PDB entry 9NEA | electron microscopy, 3.81 A resolution | chains A and P of the 6 polymer chains in the assembly

[Chain A]
Protein: DNA polymerase epsilon catalytic subunit A
Organism: Homo sapiens
Notes: EC 2.7.7.7, 3.1.11.-
Reference sequence: Q07864 (DPOE1_HUMAN); residues 1-2286 here = UniProt positions 1-2286
Amino-acid sequence (2286 residues; each row starts with the number of its first residue):
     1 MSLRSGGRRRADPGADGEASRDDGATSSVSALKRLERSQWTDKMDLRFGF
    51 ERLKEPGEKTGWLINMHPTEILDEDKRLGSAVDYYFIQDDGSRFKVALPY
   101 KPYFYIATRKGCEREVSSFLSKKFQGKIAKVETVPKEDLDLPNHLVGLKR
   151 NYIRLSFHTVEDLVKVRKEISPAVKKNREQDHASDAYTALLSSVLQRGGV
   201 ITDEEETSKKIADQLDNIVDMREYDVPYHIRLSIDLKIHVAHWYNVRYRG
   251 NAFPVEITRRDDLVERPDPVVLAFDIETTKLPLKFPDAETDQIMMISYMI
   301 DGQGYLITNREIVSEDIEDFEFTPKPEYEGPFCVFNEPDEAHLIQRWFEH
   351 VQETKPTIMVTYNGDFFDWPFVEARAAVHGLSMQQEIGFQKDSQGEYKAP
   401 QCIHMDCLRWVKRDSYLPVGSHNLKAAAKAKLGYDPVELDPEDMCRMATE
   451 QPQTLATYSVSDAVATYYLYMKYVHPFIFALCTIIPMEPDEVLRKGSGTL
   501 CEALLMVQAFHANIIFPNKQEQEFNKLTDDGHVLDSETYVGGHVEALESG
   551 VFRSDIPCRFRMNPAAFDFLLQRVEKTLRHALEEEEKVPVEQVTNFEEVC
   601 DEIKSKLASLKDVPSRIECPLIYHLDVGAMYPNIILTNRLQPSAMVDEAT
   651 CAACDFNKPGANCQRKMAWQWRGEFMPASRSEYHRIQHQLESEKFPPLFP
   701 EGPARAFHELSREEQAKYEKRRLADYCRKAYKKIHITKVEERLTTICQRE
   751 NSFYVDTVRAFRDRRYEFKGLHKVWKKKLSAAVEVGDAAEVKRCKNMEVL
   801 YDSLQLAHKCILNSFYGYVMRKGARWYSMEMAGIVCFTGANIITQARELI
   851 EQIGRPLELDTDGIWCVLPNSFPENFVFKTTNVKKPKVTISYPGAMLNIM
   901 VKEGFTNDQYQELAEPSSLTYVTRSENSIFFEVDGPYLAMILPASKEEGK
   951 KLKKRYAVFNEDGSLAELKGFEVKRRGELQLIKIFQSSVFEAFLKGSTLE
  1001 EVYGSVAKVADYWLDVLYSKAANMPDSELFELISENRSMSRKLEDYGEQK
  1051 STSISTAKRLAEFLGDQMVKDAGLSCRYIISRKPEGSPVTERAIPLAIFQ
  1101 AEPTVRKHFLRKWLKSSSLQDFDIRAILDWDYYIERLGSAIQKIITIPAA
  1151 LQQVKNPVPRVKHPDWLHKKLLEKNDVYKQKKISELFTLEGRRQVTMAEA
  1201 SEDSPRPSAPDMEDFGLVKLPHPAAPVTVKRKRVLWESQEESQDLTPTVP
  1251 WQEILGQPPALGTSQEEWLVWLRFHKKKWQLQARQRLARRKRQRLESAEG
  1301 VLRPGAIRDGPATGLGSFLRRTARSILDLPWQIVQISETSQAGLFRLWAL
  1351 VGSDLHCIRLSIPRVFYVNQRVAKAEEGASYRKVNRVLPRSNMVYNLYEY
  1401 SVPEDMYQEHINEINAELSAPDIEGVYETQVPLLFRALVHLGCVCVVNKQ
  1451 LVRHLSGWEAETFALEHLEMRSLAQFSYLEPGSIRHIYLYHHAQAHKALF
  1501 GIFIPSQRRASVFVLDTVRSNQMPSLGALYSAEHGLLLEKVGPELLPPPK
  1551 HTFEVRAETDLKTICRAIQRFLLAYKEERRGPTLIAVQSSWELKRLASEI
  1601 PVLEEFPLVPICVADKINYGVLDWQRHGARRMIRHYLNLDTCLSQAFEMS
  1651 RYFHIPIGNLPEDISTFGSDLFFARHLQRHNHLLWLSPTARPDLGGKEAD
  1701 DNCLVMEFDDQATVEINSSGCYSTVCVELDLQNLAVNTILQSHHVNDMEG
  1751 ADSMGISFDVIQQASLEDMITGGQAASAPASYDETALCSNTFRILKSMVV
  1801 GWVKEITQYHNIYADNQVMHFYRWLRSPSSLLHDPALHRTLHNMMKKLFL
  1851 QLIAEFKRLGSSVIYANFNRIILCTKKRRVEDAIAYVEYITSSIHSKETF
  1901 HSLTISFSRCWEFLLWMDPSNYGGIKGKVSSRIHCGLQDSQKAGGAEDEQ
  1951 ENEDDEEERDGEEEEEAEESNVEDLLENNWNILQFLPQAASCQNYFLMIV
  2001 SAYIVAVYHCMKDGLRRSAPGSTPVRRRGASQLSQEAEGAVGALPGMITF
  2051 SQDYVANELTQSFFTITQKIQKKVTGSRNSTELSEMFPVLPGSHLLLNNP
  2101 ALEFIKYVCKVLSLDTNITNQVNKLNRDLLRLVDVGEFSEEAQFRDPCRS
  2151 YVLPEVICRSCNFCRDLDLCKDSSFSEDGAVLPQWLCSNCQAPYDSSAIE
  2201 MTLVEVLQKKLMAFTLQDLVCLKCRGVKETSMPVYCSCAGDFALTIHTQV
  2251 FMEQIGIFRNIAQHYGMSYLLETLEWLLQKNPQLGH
Disordered / not traced: 1-26, 194-212, 1199-2286
Swiss-Prot annotation at these positions:
  - zinc finger: Cys2158 to Cys2190 (CysA-type)
  - motif: Cys2221 to Cys2238 (CysB motif)
  - binding site (Zn(2+)): Cys2158, Cys2161, Cys2187, Cys2190
  - binding site ([4Fe-4S] cluster): Cys2221, Cys2224, Cys2236, Cys2238
  - modified residue (Phosphoserine): Ser1184, Ser1297, Ser1317, Ser1940
  - natural variant: Ala189 (A189T: Found in a colorectal sample), Arg231 (R231H: Found in a colorectal sample), Pro286 (P286H: Found in a colorectal sample; P286R: Found in a colorectal sample), Phe367 (F367S: Found in a colorectal sample), Val411 (V411L: In CRCS12; uncertain significance), Leu424 (L424V: In CRCS12), Pro436 (P436R: Found in a colorectal sample), Tyr458 (Y458F: In CRCS12; uncertain significance), Ser459 (S459F: Found in a colorectal sample), Tyr683 to His2286 (deletion: In IMAGEI), Arg762 (R762W: Found in a colorectal sample), Lys777 (K777N: Found in a colorectal sample), 10 further natural variant entries in UniProt
Metal / ion sites: Mg2+: Asp275, Tyr362; 4Fe-4S cluster Fe: Cys651, Cys654, Cys663
Small-molecule neighbours: 4Fe-4S cluster (SF4): Val646, Cys651, Cys654, Asn657, Cys663, Gln664, Ile746, Cys747, Gln748, Arg749
Reported in the primary citation:
  - catalytic residues: Asp275, Glu277 (citing earlier work)
  - disease-associated variants - P286K, P286R: decreased catalytic activity (citing earlier work)

[Chain P]
Molecule: 35-nt DNA strand
Sequence (35 nucleotides; each row starts with the number of its first residue):
     1 TGAGGTTCAGCAAGGTGATGCTTTAGATTTTTCAX
Disordered / not traced: 1-7
Modified residues: PST (thymidine-5'-thiophosphate) at position 35

[How chain A and chain P interact]
Contacting residue pairs (32; chain A residue first):
  Gln394(A) - PST_35(P)  phosphate contact
  Arg409(A) - PST_35(P)  base contact
  Lys412(A) - DA34(P)  base contact
  Lys412(A) - PST_35(P)  base contact
  Arg494(A) - PST_35(P)  base contact
  Lys495(A) - PST_35(P)  sugar contact
  Gly496(A) - DA34(P)  phosphate contact
  Gly496(A) - PST_35(P)  base contact
  Ser497(A) - DA34(P)  hydrogen bond to the phosphate
  Gly498(A) - DA34(P)  hydrogen bond to the phosphate
  Thr499(A) - DA34(P)  phosphate contact
  Thr499(A) - PST_35(P)  hydrogen bond to the phosphate
  Arg721(A) - DA27(P)  salt bridge to the phosphate
  Ala724(A) - DG26(P)  phosphate contact
  Arg728(A) - DA25(P)  hydrogen bond to the phosphate
  Arg728(A) - DG26(P)  salt bridge to the phosphate
  Lys732(A) - DA25(P)  phosphate contact
  Lys733(A) - DT24(P)  salt bridge to the phosphate
  Lys733(A) - DA25(P)  salt bridge to the phosphate
  Ile734(A) - DA25(P)  hydrogen bond to the phosphate
  Ile734(A) - DG26(P)  phosphate contact
  His735(A) - DA25(P)  hydrogen bond to the phosphate
  His735(A) - DG26(P)  salt bridge to the phosphate
  Met820(A) - DC33(P)  sugar contact
  Arg821(A) - DC33(P)  hydrogen bond to the phosphate
  Arg821(A) - DA34(P)  hydrogen bond to the sugar
  Arg975(A) - DT31(P)  phosphate contact
  Arg976(A) - DT31(P)  base contact
  Arg976(A) - DT32(P)  base contact
  Arg1037(A) - DT30(P)  salt bridge to the phosphate
  Gln1049(A) - DT28(P)  phosphate contact
  Ser1051(A) - DT29(P)  phosphate contact

[Summary]
23 residues of chain A and 12 residues of chain P are in contact, with 8 hydrogen bonds and 6 salt bridges.
Polar pairs include Arg821(A)-DA34(P), Ser497(A)-DA34(P) and Gly498(A)-DA34(P). Ligands of chain A: 4Fe-4S
cluster. From the paper: catalytic residues Asp275(A) and Glu277(A); P286K and P286R of chain A reduce
catalytic activity.
Chain A is DNA polymerase epsilon catalytic subunit A (Homo sapiens) and chain P is a 35-nt DNA strand; the
structure, Human polymerase epsilon bound to PCNA and DNA with a pre-existing mismatch in the blocked
conformation ..., was determined by electron microscopy (same publication as 9NE6, 9NE7, 9NE8 and 9NE9).
